6XXD - chains A and B of the 16 polymer chains in the assembly; structure by electron microscopy, 3.22 A resolution.

== Chain A (and B) ==
Molecule: PilA
From: Thermus thermophilus (strain HB27 / ATCC BAA-163 / DSM 7039)
Notes: chain B of this document is another copy of the same molecule, construct and numbering; everything in this record applies to it too
Reference sequence: Q72JC0 (Q72JC0_THET2); residues 1-125 here correspond to UniProt positions 7-131 (UniProt number = residue number + 6)
Amino-acid sequence (125 residues; numbered 1 to 125; the number before each row is that of its first residue):
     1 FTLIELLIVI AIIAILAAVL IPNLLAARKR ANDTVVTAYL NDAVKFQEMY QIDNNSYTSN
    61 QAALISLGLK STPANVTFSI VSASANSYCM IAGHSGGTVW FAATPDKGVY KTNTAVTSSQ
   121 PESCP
Disulfide bonds: C89-C124
Curated features (UniProtKB/Swiss-Prot):
  - modified residue: F1 (N-methylphenylalanine)
Reported in the primary citation:
  - contacts within the chain: D42-K45 (salt bridge), K107-P125
  - self-association interface (contacts with another copy of this molecule); pairs are residue here / residue on that copy: E48-R28 (salt bridge)
  - post-translational modification sites: S59, S66, S71

== Chain A / chain B interface ==
Residue-residue contacts (5):
  K45(A) - I4(B)
  K45(A) - L7(B)
  E48(A) - I4(B)
  E48(A) - I8(B)
  I52(A) - A11(B)  hydrophobic
Other interface residues (no listed pair), chain A (5 interface residues in all): V44, M49
Other interface residues (no listed pair), chain B (5 interface residues in all): L3

== Summary ==
Chain A and chain B each contribute 5 residues to their interface. The paper reports modification sites
S59(A), S66(A) and S71(A); a self-association interface involving E48(A).
Chain A and chain B are both PilA (Thermus thermophilus (strain HB27 / ATCC BAA-163 / DSM 7039)); the
structure, CryoEM structure of the type IV pilin PilA4 from Thermus thermophilus, was determined by electron
microscopy, deposited together with 6XXE.
